PDB entry 2PUV | X-ray diffraction, 1.90 A resolution | chains A and B of the 4 polymer chains in the assembly

== Chain A (and B) ==
Name: isomerase domain of glutamine-fructose-6-phosphate transaminase (isomerizing)
From: Candida albicans
Notes: EC 2.6.1.16; fragment: isomerase domain; chain B of this document is another copy of the same molecule, construct and numbering; everything in this record applies to it too
UniProtKB: P53704 (GFA1_CANAL); residues 346-712 here correspond to UniProt positions 347-713 (UniProt number = residue number + 1)
Chain sequence (367 residues; numbered 346 to 712; the number before each row is that of its first residue):
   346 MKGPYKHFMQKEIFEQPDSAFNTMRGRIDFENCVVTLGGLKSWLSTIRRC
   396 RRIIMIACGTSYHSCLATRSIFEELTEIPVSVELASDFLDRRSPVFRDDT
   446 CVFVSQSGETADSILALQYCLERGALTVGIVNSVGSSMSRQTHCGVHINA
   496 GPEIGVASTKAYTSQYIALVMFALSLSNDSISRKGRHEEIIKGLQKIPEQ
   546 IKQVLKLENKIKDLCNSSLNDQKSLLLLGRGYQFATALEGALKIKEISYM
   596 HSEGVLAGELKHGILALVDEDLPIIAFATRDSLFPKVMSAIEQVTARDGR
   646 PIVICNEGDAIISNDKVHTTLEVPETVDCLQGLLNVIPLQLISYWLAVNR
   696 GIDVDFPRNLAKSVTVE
Disordered / not traced: 346-347, 606-616, 658-661, 701-712 (chain B: 346-348, 701-712)
Metal / ion sites: Na+: Ser484, Arg485, Thr487 (together with uridine-diphosphate-N-acetylglucosamine)
Residues lining bound ligands:
  - 5-amino-5-deoxy-1-O-phosphono-D-mannitol (M6R): Cys403, Gly404, Thr405, Ser406, Val449, Ser450, Gln451, Ser452, Gly453, Thr455, Ser458, Val501, Ala502, Ser503, Gln510, Leu587, Lys588, Glu591
  - uridine-diphosphate-N-acetylglucosamine (UD1): Arg372, Gly383, Gly384, Gly474, Ile475, Val476, Val479, Met483, Ser484, Thr487, His488, Cys489, Gly490, Val491, His492
Reported in the primary citation:
  - binding site for 5-amino-5-deoxy-1-O-phosphono-D-mannitol: Ser406, Ser450, Gln451, Ser452, Thr455, Lys588, Glu591
  - Na+ coordination: Ser484, Arg485, Thr487
  - catalytic residues: Glu591, His607 (citing earlier work)
  - catalytic residues: Lys588 (proposed by the authors, not directly observed)

== Interface between chain A and chain B ==
Residue-residue contacts (50):
  Cys395(A) with Arg396(B), hydrogen bond (backbone-side chain)
  Arg396(A) with Cys395(B), hydrogen bond (side chain-backbone); Arg396(B), hydrogen bond (side chain-backbone); Pro424(B)
  Arg397(A) with Pro424(B)
  Arg414(A) with Glu428(B), salt bridge; Arg436(B)
  Ser415(A) with Arg436(B)
  Glu418(A) with Arg436(B), salt bridge; Ser438(B), hydrogen bond; Pro439(B)
  Glu419(A) with Arg437(B), salt bridge
  Glu422(A) with Phe441(B)
  Pro424(A) with Arg396(B); Arg397(B)
  Glu428(A) with Arg414(B), salt bridge
  Leu429(A) with Leu601(B), hydrophobic; Glu604(B)
  Ser431(A) with Arg575(B), hydrogen bond; Glu604(B), hydrogen bond; Lys631(B)
  Asp435(A) with Arg575(B), salt bridge; Phe629(B)
  Arg436(A) with Arg414(B); Ser415(B); Glu418(B), salt bridge
  Ser438(A) with Glu418(B), hydrogen bond
  Pro439(A) with Glu418(B)
  Phe441(A) with Glu422(B)
  Asp457(A) with Lys631(B), salt bridge
  Arg575(A) with Ser431(B), hydrogen bond; Asp435(B), salt bridge
  Tyr577(A) with Arg437(B), hydrogen bond
  Leu587(A) with Leu605(B), hydrophobic
  Lys590(A) with Ile609(B)
  Tyr594(A) with Leu612(B), hydrophobic
  Met595(A) with Leu612(B)
  His596(A) with Glu598(B), salt bridge; Ile609(B); Leu612(B)
  Glu598(A) with His596(B), salt bridge; Glu598(B)
  Leu601(A) with Leu429(B), hydrophobic
  Glu604(A) with Leu429(B); Ser431(B), hydrogen bond
  Leu605(A) with Leu587(B), hydrophobic; Lys590(B)
  Phe629(A) with Asp435(B)
  Lys631(A) with Ser431(B); Asp457(B), salt bridge
Interface residues without a listed pair, chain A (35 interface residues in all): Asp432, Gly576, Glu591, Asp673
Interface residues without a listed pair, chain B (33 interface residues in all): Asp432, Gly576, His607

== Summary ==
35 residues of chain A and 33 residues of chain B are in contact; the contacts include 10 hydrogen bonds and
11 salt bridges. Among the polar pairs are Arg414(A)-Glu428(B), Glu418(A)-Arg436(B) and Glu419(A)-Arg437(B).
The paper reports catalytic residues Glu591(A), His607(A) and Lys588(A); a binding site for
5-amino-5-deoxy-1-O-phosphono-D-mannitol at Ser406(A), Ser450(A) and Gln451(A) among others.
Both chains are isomerase domain of glutamine-fructose-6-phosphate transaminase (isomerizing) (Candida
albicans). Entry 2PUV (The crystal structure of isomerase domain of glucosamine-6-phosphate synthase from
Candida albicans) was determined by X-ray diffraction, deposited together with 2POC, 2PUT and 2PUW.
